6B7P - chains A and B; structure by X-ray diffraction, 1.51 A resolution.

# Chain A (and B)
Protein: SdeD
Organism: Legionella pneumophila
Notes: chain B of this document is another copy of the same molecule, construct and numbering; everything in this record applies to it too
Reference sequence: Q6RCQ7 (Q6RCQ7_LEGPN); residues 2-382 here correspond to UniProt positions 17-397 (UniProt number = residue number + 15)
Chain sequence (383 residues; numbered 0 to 382; the number before each row is that of its first residue; numbering starts at 0):
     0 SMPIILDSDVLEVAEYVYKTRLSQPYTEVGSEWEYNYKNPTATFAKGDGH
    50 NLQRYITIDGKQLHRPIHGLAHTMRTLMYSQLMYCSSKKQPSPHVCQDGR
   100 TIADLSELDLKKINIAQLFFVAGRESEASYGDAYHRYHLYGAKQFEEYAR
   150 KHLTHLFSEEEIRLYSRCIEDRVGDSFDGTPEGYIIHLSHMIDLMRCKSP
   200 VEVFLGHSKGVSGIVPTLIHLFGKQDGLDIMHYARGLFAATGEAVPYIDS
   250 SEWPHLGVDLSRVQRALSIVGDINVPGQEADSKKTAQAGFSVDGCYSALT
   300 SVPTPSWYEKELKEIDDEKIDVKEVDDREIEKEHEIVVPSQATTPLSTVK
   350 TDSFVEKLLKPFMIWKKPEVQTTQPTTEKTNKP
Not modelled in the structure: 0, 206-209, 308-382 (chain B: 0, 208, 309-382)
Construct notes: expression tag (0-1)

# Interface between chain A and chain B
Residue-residue contacts (32):
  Pro-24(A) / Leu-51(B)  hydrophobic
  Pro-24(A) / Gln-52(B)
  Val-28(A) / Asp-47(B)
  Gly-29(A) / Tyr-36(B)
  Gly-29(A) / Asp-47(B)
  Ser-30(A) / Tyr-36(B)
  Phe-43(A) / His-206(B)
  Lys-45(A) / Gly-256(B)
  Asn-50(A) / Tyr-36(B)
  Arg-53(A) / Tyr-34(B)  hydrogen bond (side chain-backbone)
  Arg-53(A) / Tyr-36(B)
  Arg-53(A) / Asp-47(B)
  Tyr-54(A) / Glu-33(B)
  Tyr-54(A) / Tyr-34(B)
  Thr-56(A) / Glu-33(B)  hydrogen bond
  Gln-61(A) / Glu-33(B)  hydrogen bond
  Gln-61(A) / Asn-50(B)
  His-63(A) / Leu-51(B)
  Asp-131(A) / Gly-256(B)
  Arg-135(A) / Leu-255(B)  hydrogen bond (side chain-backbone)
  Leu-138(A) / Glu-251(B)
  Leu-138(A) / His-254(B)
  Tyr-139(A) / Ser-198(B)
  Tyr-139(A) / Pro-199(B)
  Tyr-139(A) / Leu-255(B)  hydrophobic
  Lys-142(A) / Tyr-246(B)
  Lys-142(A) / Asp-248(B)  salt bridge
  Lys-142(A) / Glu-251(B)  salt bridge
  Glu-146(A) / Tyr-246(B)
  Glu-146(A) / Gly-276(B)  hydrogen bond (side chain-backbone)
  Lys-150(A) / Glu-278(B)  salt bridge
  His-151(A) / Glu-278(B)  salt bridge
Also at the interface, not in a pair above, chain A (24 interface residues in all): Tyr-15, Trp-32, Glu-33, Leu-51
Also at the interface, not in a pair above, chain B (21 interface residues in all): Asn-35, Lys-37, Pro-275

# Summary
The interface between chain A and chain B involves 24 residues on one side and 21 on the other, with 5
hydrogen bonds and 4 salt bridges. Among the polar pairs are Lys-142(A)/Asp-248(B), Lys-142(A)/Glu-251(B) and
Lys-150(A)/Glu-278(B).
Chain A and chain B are both SdeD (Legionella pneumophila); the structure, Crystal structure of Legionella
effector sdeD (lpg2509), was determined by X-ray diffraction (same publication as 6B7Q).
